6C9Y - chains D and E of the 6 polymer chains in the assembly; structure by electron microscopy, 4.25 A resolution (low resolution: residue-level contacts below are approximate; hydrogen-bond / salt-bridge calls are withheld).

== Chain D ==
Name: DNA-directed RNA polymerase subunit beta'
Organism: Escherichia coli (strain K12)
Notes: EC 2.7.7.6
UniProtKB: P0A8T7 (RPOC_ECOLI); residue numbers follow UniProt; this construct covers 1-1407
Chain sequence (1407 residues; row label = number of the first residue in the row):
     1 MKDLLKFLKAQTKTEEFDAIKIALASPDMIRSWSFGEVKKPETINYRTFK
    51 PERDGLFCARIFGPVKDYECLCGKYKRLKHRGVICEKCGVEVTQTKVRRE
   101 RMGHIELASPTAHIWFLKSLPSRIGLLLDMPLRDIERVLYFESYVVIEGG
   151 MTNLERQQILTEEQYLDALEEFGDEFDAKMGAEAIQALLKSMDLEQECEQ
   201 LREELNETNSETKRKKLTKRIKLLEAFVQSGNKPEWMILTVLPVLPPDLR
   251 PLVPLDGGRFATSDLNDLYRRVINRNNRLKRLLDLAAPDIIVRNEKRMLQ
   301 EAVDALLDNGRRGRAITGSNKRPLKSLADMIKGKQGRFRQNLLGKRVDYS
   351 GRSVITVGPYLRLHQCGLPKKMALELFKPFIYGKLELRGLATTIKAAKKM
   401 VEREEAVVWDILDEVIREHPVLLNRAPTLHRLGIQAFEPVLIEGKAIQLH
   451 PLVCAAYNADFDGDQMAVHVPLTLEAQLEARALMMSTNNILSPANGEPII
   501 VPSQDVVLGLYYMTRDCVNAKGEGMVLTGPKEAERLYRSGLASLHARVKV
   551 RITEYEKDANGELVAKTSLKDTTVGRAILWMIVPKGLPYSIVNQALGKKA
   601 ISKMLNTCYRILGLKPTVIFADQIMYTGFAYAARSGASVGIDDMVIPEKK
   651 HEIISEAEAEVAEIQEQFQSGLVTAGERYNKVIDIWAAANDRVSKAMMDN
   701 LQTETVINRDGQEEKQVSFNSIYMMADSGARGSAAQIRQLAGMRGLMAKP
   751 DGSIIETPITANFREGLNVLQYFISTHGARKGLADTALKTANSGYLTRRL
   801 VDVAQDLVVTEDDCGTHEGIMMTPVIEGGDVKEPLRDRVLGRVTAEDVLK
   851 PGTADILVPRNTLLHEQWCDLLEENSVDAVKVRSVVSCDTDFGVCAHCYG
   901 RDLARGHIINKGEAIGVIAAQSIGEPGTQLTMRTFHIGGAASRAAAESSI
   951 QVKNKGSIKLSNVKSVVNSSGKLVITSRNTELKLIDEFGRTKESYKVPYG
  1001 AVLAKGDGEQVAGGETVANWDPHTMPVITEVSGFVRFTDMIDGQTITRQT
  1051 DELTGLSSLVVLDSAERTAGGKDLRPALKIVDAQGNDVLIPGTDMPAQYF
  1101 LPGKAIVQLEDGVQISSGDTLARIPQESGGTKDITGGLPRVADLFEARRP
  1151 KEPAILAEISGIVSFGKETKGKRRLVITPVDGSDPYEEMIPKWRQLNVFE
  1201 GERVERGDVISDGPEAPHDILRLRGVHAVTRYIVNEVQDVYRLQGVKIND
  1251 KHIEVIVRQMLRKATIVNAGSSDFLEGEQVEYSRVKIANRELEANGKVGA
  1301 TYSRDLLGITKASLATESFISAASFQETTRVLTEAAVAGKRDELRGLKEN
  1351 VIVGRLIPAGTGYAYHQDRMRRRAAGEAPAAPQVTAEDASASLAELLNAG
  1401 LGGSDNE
Disordered / not traced: 1-7, 932-944, 1129-1134, 1377-1407
Bound ions: Zn2+ site 1: C70, C72, C85, C88; Mg2+ near D462 (its only coordinating residue here); Zn2+ site 2: C814, C888, C895, C898
UniProt features mapped onto this chain:
  - binding site (Zn(2+)): C70, C72, C85, C88, C814, C888, C895, C898
  - binding site (Mg(2+)): D460, D462, D464
  - modified residue: K983 (N6-acetyllysine)
  - mutagenesis: Q504 (Q504P: Resistant to antibiotics salinamide A and B), N690 (N690D: Resistant to antibiotics salinamide A and B), M697 (M697V: Resistant to antibiotics salinamide A and B), A735 (A735T: Resistant to antibiotics salinamide A and B), R738 (R738C/H/P/S: Resistant to antibiotics salinamide A and B), A748 (A748E: Resistant to antibiotics salinamide A and B), P758 (P758S/T: Resistant to antibiotics salinamide A and B), F763 (F763C: Resistant to antibiotics salinamide A and B), S775 (S775A: Resistant to antibiotics salinamide A and B), A779 (A779T/V: Resistant to antibiotics salinamide A and B), R780 (R780C: Resistant to antibiotics salinamide A and B), G782 (G782A/C: Resistant to antibiotics salinamide A and B), 1 further mutagenesis entry in UniProt

== Chain E ==
Name: DNA-directed RNA polymerase subunit omega
Organism: Escherichia coli (strain K12)
Notes: EC 2.7.7.6
UniProtKB: P0A800 (RPOZ_ECOLI); numbering as in UniProt (aligned over 1-91)
Chain sequence (91 residues; row label = number of the first residue in the row):
     1 MARVTVQDAVEKIGNRFDLVLVAARRARQMQVGGKDPLVPEENDKTTVIA
    51 LREIEEGLINNQILDVRERQEQQEQEAAELQAVTAIAEGRR
Disordered / not traced: 1, 78-91

== How chain D and chain E interact ==
Contacting residue pairs - 37 pairs, chain D then chain E:
  H364(D) - V4(E)
  E414(D) - K45(E)
  R417(D) - D44(E)
  E418(D) - D44(E)
  E418(D) - K45(E)
  E418(D) - V48(E)
  L474(D) - A27(E)
  L474(D) - R28(E)
  L474(D) - Q31(E)
  E475(D) - A24(E)
  E475(D) - R28(E)
  Q477(D) - T47(E)
  L478(D) - V20(E)
  L478(D) - A23(E)
  L478(D) - A24(E)
  L478(D) - T47(E)
  L478(D) - L51(E)
  E479(D) - V20(E)
  R481(D) - R3(E)
  R481(D) - T47(E)
  R481(D) - V48(E)
  R481(D) - L51(E)
  A482(D) - V6(E)
  A482(D) - R16(E)
  A482(D) - V20(E)
  L483(D) - F17(E)
  T487(D) - T5(E)
  K615(D) - T5(E)
  K615(D) - Q7(E)
  K615(D) - D8(E)
  R905(D) - V10(E)
  R905(D) - R16(E)
  N910(D) - G14(E)
  N910(D) - N15(E)
  K911(D) - N15(E)
  E913(D) - F17(E)
  A1364(D) - D18(E)
Interface residues without a listed pair, chain D (27 interface residues in all): V415, T473, N488, L614, L903, H907, G1360, T1361
Interface residues without a listed pair, chain E (28 interface residues in all): A2, E11, L21, N43, T46

== Summary ==
Chain D and chain E form an interface of 27 and 28 residues respectively. C70(D), C72(D), C85(D) and C88(D)
coordinate Zn2+ site 1. From UniProt: 8 Zn2+-binding residues, 3 Mg2+-binding residues and 13 mutagenesis
sites on chain D.
Here chain D is DNA-directed RNA polymerase subunit beta' and chain E is DNA-directed RNA polymerase subunit
omega, both from Escherichia coli (strain K12). Entry 6C9Y (Cryo-EM structure of E. coli RNAP sigma70
holoenzyme) was determined by electron microscopy, deposited together with 6CA0.
